Entry 6MCO (X-ray diffraction, 3.53 A resolution); this record covers chains G and H of the 6 polymer chains in the assembly.

Chain G:
Name: Surface protein gp120
From: Human immunodeficiency virus 1
Reference sequence: B3UES2 (B3UES2_9HIV1); the construct lacks a stretch of the UniProt sequence and is renumbered around it, so the offset changes along the chain: 32-140 = UniProt 30-138; 151-184 = UniProt 153-186; 188-308 = UniProt 197-317; 311-321 = UniProt 318-328; 3 more segments
Amino-acid sequence (482 residues; row label = number of the first residue in the row; note: 19 numbers in that range are skipped by the numbering (no residue carries them; nothing is unmodelled there); a row labelled like 140A-140N holds insertion residues (140A, then the next letters in order)):
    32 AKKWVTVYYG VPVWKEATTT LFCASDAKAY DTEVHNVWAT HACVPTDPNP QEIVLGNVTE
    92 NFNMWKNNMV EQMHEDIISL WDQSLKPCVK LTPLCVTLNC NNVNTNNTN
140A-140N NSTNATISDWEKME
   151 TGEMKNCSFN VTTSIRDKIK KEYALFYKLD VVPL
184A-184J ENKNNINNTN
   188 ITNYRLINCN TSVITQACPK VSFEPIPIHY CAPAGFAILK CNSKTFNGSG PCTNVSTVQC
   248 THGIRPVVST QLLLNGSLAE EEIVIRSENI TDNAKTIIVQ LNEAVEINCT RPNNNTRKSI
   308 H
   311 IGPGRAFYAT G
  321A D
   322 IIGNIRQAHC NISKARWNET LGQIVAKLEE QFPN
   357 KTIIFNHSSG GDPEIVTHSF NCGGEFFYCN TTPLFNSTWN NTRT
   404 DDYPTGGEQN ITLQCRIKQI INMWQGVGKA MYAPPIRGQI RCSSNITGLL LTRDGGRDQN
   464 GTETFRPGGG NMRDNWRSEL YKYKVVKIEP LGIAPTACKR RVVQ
Not modelled in the structure: 140A-140N, 184A-184J, 408-409
Construct notes: conflict Cys501 (Ala505 in B3UES2)
Disulfide bonds: Cys54-Cys74, Cys119-Cys205, Cys126-Cys196, Cys131-Cys157, Cys218-Cys247, Cys228-Cys239, Cys296-Cys331, Cys378-Cys445, Cys385-Cys418
Covalent attachments: glycan linked to Asn88, Asn332; N-acetylglucosamine (NAG) linked to Asn156, Asn160, Asn197, Asn234, Asn241, Asn262, Asn276, Asn295, Asn301, Asn339, Asn362, Asn386, Asn392, Asn396, Asn413, Asn448, Asn463
Reported in the primary citation:
  - post-translational modification sites: Asn332

Chain H:
Name: PGT124 Fab heavy chain
From: Homo sapiens
Notes: antibody fragment or engineered binder
Amino-acid sequence (236 residues; each row starts with the number of its first residue; a row labelled like 82A-82C holds insertion residues (82A, then the next letters in order)):
     1 QVQLQESGPG LVRPSETLSV TCIVSGGSIS NYYWTWIRQS PGKGLEWIGY ISDRETTTYN
    61 PSLNSRAVIS RDTSKNQLSL QL
82A-82C RSV
    83 TTADTAIYFC ATARRGQR
100A-100R IYGVVSFGEFFYYYYMDV
   101 WGKGTAVTVS SASTKGPSVF PLAPSSKSTS GGTAALGCLV KDYFPEPVTV SWNSGALTSG
   161 VHTFPAVLQS SGLYSLSSVV TVPSSSLGTQ TYICNVNHKP SNTKVDKKVE PKSCD
Not modelled in the structure: 127, 212-215
Disulfide bonds: Cys22-Cys92, Cys138-Cys194

Interface between chain G and chain H:
Contacting residue pairs (9):
  Asn325(G) with Tyr100B(H)
  Ile326(G) with Tyr100B(H)
  Arg327(G) with Tyr100B(H), hydrogen bond (side chain-backbone); Gly100C(H); Val100D(H); Glu100I(H), salt bridge
  Gln328(G) with Phe100G(H)
  Thr415(G) with Phe100G(H)
  Gln417(G) with Phe100G(H)
Also at the interface, not in a pair above, chain G (7 interface residues in all): His330
The authors on this interface:
  - epitope / paratope residues, chain G: Gly324(G)

Summary:
7 residues of chain G and 5 residues of chain H are in contact; the contacts include 1 hydrogen bond and 1
salt bridge. Polar pairs include Arg327(G)-Glu100I(H) and Arg327(G)-Tyr100B(H). N-acetylglucosamine is
covalently linked to Asn156(G), Asn160(G), Asn197(G), Asn234(G), Asn241(G) and Asn262(G) and 11 more. From the
paper: the epitope/paratope residue Gly324(G); a modification site at Asn332(G).
Here chain G is Surface protein gp120 (Human immunodeficiency virus 1) and chain H is PGT124 Fab heavy chain
(Homo sapiens). Entry 6MCO (Crystal structure of the B41 SOSIP.664 Env trimer with PGT124 and 35O22 Fabs, in
P23 space ...) was determined by X-ray diffraction together with 6MDT and 6ME1 from the same study.
